1SQF - chain A; structure by X-ray diffraction, 2.10 A resolution.

Chain A:
Name: SUN protein
Organism: Escherichia coli
Reference sequence: P36929 (RSMB_ECOLI); residue numbers follow UniProt; this construct covers 1-429
Chain sequence (429 residues; numbered 1 to 429; the number before each row is that of its first residue):
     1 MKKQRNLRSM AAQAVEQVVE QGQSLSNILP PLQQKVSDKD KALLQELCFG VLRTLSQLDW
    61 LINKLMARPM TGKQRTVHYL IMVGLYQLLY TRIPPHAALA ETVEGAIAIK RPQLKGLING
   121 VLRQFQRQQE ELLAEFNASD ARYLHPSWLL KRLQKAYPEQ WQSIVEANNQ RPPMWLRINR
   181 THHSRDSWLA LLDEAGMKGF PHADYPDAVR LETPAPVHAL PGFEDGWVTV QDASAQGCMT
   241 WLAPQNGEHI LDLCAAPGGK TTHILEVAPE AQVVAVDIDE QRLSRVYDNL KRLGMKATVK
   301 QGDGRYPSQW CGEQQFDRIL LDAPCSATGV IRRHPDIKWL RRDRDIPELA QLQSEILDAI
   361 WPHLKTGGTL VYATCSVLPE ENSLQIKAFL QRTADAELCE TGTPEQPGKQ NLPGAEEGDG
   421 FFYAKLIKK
Unresolved in the structure: 1-4
Ligand contacts: S-adenosylmethionine (SAM): Leu-253, Cys-254, Ala-255, Ala-256, Pro-257, Gly-258, Gly-259, Lys-260, Asp-277, Ile-278, Asp-279, Arg-282, Gly-302, Asp-303, Gly-304, Arg-305, Asp-322, Ala-323, Pro-324, Leu-352, Ile-356
Curated features (UniProtKB/Swiss-Prot):
  - active site: Cys-375 (Nucleophile)
  - binding site (S-adenosyl-L-methionine): Cys-254 to Lys-260, Asp-277, Asp-303, Asp-322
  - mutagenesis: Cys-325 (C325A: Reduces activity 3-fold), Cys-375 (C375A: Loss of activity)
Reported in the primary citation:
  - binding site for S-adenosylmethionine: Leu-253, Cys-254, Pro-257, Gly-258, Gly-259, Lys-260, Asp-277, Ile-278, Arg-282, Asp-303, Gly-304, Asp-322, Pro-324, Leu-352, Ile-356
  - catalytic residues: Cys-375 (citing earlier work)
  - catalytic residues: Cys-325 (proposed by the authors, not directly observed)
  - contacts within the chain: Cys-325/Cys-375, Thr-374/Ser-376 (hydrogen bond)
  - mutagenesis - C325A (3-fold): decreased catalytic activity (citing earlier work)

In short:
Bound to chain A: S-adenosylmethionine. UniProt lists active-site residue Cys-375, 10
S-adenosyl-L-methionine-binding residues and 2 mutagenesis sites. The paper reports catalytic residues Cys-375
and Cys-325; C325A reduces catalytic activity.
Chain A is SUN protein (Escherichia coli); the structure, The crystal structure of E. coli Fmu binary complex
with S-Adenosylmethionine at 2.1 A resolution, was determined by X-ray diffraction together with 1SQG from the
same study.
